PDB entry 6LUM | electron microscopy, 2.84 A resolution | chains A and K of the 15 polymer chains in the assembly

Chain A:
Molecule: Succinate dehydrogenase subunit A
From: Mycolicibacterium smegmatis MC2 51
Sequence (584 residues; each row starts with the number of its first residue):
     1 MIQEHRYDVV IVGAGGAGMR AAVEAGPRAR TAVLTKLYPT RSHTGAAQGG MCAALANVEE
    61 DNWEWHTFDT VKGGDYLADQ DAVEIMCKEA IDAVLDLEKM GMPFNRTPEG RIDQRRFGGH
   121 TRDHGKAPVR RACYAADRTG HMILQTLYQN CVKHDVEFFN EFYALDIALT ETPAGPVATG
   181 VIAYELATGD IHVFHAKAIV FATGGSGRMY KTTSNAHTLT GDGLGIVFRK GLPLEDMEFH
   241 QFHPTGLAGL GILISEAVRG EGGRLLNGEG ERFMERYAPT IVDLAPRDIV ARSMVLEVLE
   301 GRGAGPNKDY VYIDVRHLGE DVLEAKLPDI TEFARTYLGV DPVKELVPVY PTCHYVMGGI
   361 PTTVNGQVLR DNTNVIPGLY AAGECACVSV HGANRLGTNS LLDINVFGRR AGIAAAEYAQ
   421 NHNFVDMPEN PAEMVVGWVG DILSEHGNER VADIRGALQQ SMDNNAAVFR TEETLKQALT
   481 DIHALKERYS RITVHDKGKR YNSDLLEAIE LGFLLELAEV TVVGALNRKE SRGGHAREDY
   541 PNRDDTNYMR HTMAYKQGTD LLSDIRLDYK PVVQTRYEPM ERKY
Disordered / not traced: 1, 306-346, 582-584
Ligand contacts: FAD (flavin-adenine dinucleotide): Val12, Gly13, Ala14, Gly15, Gly16, Ala17, Gly18, Leu34, Thr35, Lys36, Leu37, Ser42, His43, Thr44, Ala46, Ala47, Gln48, Gly49, Gly50, Phe162, Tyr163, Ala164, Ala202, Thr203, Gly204, Gly205, Ser214, Asn215, Leu219, Asp222, Leu253, His354, Tyr355, Gly383, Glu384, Arg395, Thr398, Asn399, Ser400, Leu401, Ile404

Chain K:
Molecule: Succinate dehydrogenase subunit B
From: Mycolicibacterium smegmatis MC2 51
Sequence (261 residues; numbered 1 to 261; the number before each row is that of its first residue):
     1 MSAPVIDKPE AGDPELPPVP EGAVMVTLKI ARFNPENPDA AGWQSFRVPC LPSDRLLNLL
    61 HYVKWYLDGT LTFRRSCAHG VCGSDAMRIN GVNRLACKVL MRDMLPKNPN KQLTITIEPI
   121 RGLPVEKDLV VNMEPFFDAY RAVKPFLVTS GNPPTKERIQ SPTDRARYDD TTKCILCACC
   181 TTSCPVYWSE GSYFGPAAIV NAHRFIFDSR DEAAAERLDI LNEVDGVWRC RTTFNCTEAC
   241 PRGIQVTQAI QEVKRALMFA R
Disordered / not traced: 1-13, 261
Bound ions: 2Fe-2S cluster Fe: Asp85, Cys97; 4Fe-4S cluster Fe: Cys174, Cys177, Cys180, Cys240; 3Fe-4S cluster Fe: Cys184, Cys230, Thr233, Cys236
Ligand contacts:
  - 3Fe-4S cluster (F3S): Ser183, Cys184, Pro185, Val186, Tyr193, Pro196, Cys230, Arg231, Thr232, Thr233, Phe234, Asn235, Cys236, Thr247, Ile250
  - 2Fe-2S cluster (FES): Leu57, Arg75, Ser76, Cys77, Val81, Cys82, Gly83, Ser84, Asp85, Leu95, Cys97
  - 4Fe-4S cluster (SF4): Cys174, Ile175, Leu176, Cys177, Ala178, Cys179, Cys180, Ala197, Cys240, Pro241, Arg242, Ile244, Val246

Chain A / chain K interface:
Residue-residue contacts (5):
  Tyr7(A) - Asn152(K)
  Arg30(A) - Asn152(K)  hydrogen bond
  Arg30(A) - Pro153(K)
  Arg30(A) - Thr155(K)  hydrogen bond
  Glu157(A) - Asn152(K)
Other interface residues (no listed pair), chain A (8 interface residues in all): Glu4, His5, Arg6, Thr31, Asp155
Other interface residues (no listed pair), chain K (5 interface residues in all): Ser150, Lys156

Overview:
8 residues of chain A and 5 residues of chain K are in contact, with 2 hydrogen bonds. Polar contacts include
Arg30(A)-Asn152(K) and Arg30(A)-Thr155(K). Ligands of chain A: flavin-adenine dinucleotide. Ligands of chain
K: 2Fe-2S cluster, 4Fe-4S cluster and 3Fe-4S cluster.
Chain A is Succinate dehydrogenase subunit A and chain K is Succinate dehydrogenase subunit B, both from
Mycolicibacterium smegmatis MC2 51; the structure, Structure of Mycobacterium smegmatis succinate
dehydrogenase 2, was determined by electron microscopy.
